PDB entry 7LN6 | electron microscopy, 3.58 A resolution | chains E and F of the 7 polymer chains in the assembly

[Chain E (and F)]
Protein: Transitional endoplasmic reticulum ATPase
Source organism: Homo sapiens
Notes: EC 3.6.4.6; chain F of this document is another copy of the same molecule, construct and numbering; everything in this record applies to it too
UniProtKB: P55072 (TERA_HUMAN); residues 1-806 here = UniProt positions 1-806
Sequence (806 residues; numbered 1 to 806; the number before each row is that of its first residue):
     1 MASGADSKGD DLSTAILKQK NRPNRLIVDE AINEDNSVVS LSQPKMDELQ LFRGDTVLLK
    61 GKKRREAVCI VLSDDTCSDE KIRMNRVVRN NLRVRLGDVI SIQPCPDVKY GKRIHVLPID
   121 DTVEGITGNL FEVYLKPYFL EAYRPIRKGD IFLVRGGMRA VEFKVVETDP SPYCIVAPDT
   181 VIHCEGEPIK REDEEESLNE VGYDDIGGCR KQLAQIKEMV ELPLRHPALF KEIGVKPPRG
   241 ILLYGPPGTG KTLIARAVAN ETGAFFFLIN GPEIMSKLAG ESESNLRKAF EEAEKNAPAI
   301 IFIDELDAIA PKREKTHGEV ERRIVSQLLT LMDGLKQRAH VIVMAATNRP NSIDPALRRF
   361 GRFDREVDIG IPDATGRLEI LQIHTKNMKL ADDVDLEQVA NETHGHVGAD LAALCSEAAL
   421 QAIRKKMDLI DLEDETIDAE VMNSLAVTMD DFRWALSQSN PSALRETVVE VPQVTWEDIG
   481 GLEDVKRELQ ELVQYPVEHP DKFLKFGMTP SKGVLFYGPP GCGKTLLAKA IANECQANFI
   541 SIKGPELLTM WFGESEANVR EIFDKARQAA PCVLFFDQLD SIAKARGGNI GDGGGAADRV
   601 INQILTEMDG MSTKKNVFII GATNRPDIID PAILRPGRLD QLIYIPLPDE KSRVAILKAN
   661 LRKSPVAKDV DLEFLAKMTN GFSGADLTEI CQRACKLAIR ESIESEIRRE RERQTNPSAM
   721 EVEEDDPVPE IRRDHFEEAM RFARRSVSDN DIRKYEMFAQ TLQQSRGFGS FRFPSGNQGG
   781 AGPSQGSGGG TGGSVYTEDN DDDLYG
Disordered / not traced: 1-11, 715-726, 767-806 (chain F: 1-20, 463-471, 584-596, 715-726, 763-769, 776-806)
Differences from the reference sequence: engineered mutation Glu-232 (Ala in P55072), Gln-578 (Glu in P55072)
Ion coordination: Mg2+: Thr-525 (together with ATP)
Residues lining bound ligands:
  - ATP (adenosine-5'-triphosphate), molecule 1: Asp-205, Ile-206, Gly-207, Cys-209, Pro-246, Pro-247, Gly-248, Thr-249, Gly-250, Lys-251, Thr-252, Leu-253, Arg-256, Glu-305, Asn-348, Ile-380, His-384, Gly-408, Ala-409
  - ATP, molecule 2: Asp-478, Ile-479, Gly-480, Leu-482, Pro-519, Pro-520, Gly-521, Cys-522, Gly-523, Lys-524, Thr-525, Leu-526, Gln-578, Asn-624, Ile-656, Asn-660, Gly-684, Ala-685, Thr-688
Swiss-Prot annotation at these positions:
  - region: Thr-797 to Gly-806 (Interaction with UBXN6)
  - motif: Asp-802 to Gly-806 (PIM motif)
  - binding site (ATP): Pro-247 to Leu-253, Asn-348, His-384, Gly-521 to Leu-526
  - modified residue: Ala-2 (N-acetylalanine), Ser-3 (Phosphoserine), Ser-7 (Phosphoserine), Ser-13 (Phosphoserine), Ser-37 (Phosphoserine), Lys-315 (N6,N6,N6-trimethyllysine), Thr-436 (Phosphothreonine), Ser-462 (Phosphoserine), Lys-502 (N6-acetyllysine), Lys-505 (N6-acetyllysine), Lys-668 (N6-acetyllysine), Ser-702 (Phosphoserine), Lys-754 (N6-acetyllysine), Ser-770 (Phosphoserine), Ser-775 (Phosphoserine), Ser-787 (Phosphoserine), Tyr-805 (Phosphotyrosine)
  - cross-link (Glycyl lysine isopeptide (Lys-Gly)): Lys-8 (interchain with G-Cter in SUMO2), Lys-18 (interchain with G-Cter in SUMO2)
  - natural variant: Arg-95 (R95G: In IBMPFD1), Gly-97 (G97E: In CMT2Y), Ile-126 (I126F: In IBMPFD1; uncertain significance), Arg-155 (R155C: In IBMPFD1; R155H: In FTDALS6 and IBMPFD1; R155L: In IBMPFD1; R155P: In IBMPFD1; R155S: In IBMPFD1), Arg-159 (R159G: In FTDALS6; R159H: In IBMPFD1), Ala-160 (A160T: In IBMPFD1; uncertain significance), Glu-185 (E185K: In CMT2Y), Arg-191 (R191Q: In FTDALS6 and IBMPFD1), Leu-198 (L198W: In IBMPFD1), Glu-232 (A232E: In IBMPFD1; this construct carries the variant), Ile-254 (I254F: In IBMPFD1; uncertain significance), Ile-369 (I369T: In IBMPFD1; uncertain significance), 2 further natural variant entries in UniProt
  - mutagenesis: Phe-52 to Asp-55 (Abolishes interaction with NPLOC4; when associated with A-110), Arg-53 (R53A: Minor effect on affinity for ATP and ADP), Arg-86 (R86A: Strongly increased affinity for ATP. Strongly reduced affinity for ADP), Tyr-110 (Y110A: Abolishes interaction with NPLOC4; when associated with 52-A--A-55), Arg-113 to His-115 (Severely reduced binding to DERL1), Phe-131 (F131R: Severely reduced binding to DERL1), Leu-140 (L140D: Severely reduced binding to DERL1), Asp-179 (D179R: No effect on binding to DERL1), His-183 (H183W: Severely reduced binding to DERL1), Lys-251 (K251Q: Impairs ERAD degradation of HMGCR and does not inhibit interaction with RHBDD1; when associated with Q-524), Glu-305 (E305Q: Defect in ubiquitin-dependent protein degradation by the proteasome; when associated with Q-578), Lys-312 (K312A: Does not affect methylation by VCPKMT), 7 further mutagenesis entries in UniProt
What the authors report for this chain:
  - mutagenesis - L464A: decreased catalytic activity
  - mutagenesis - W551A/F552A, R599A: abolished catalytic activity
  - mutagenesis - I590A/D592A: unchanged catalytic activity
  - disease-associated variants - A232E: increased catalytic activity (citing earlier work)
  - mutagenesis - E578Q: decreased catalytic activity (citing earlier work)

[Chain E / chain F interface]
Pairs across the interface (51):
  Ile-16(E) with Met-427(F), hydrophobic
  Lys-20(E) with Asp-428(F); Ile-430(F); Leu-432(F)
  Arg-22(E) with Ile-430(F); Asp-431(F), salt bridge
  Arg-25(E) with Asp-431(F), salt bridge
  Lys-217(E) with Leu-432(F)
  Glu-218(E) with Leu-420(F); Arg-424(F), salt bridge
  Leu-222(E) with Ile-423(F), hydrophobic; Leu-432(F), hydrophobic
  His-226(E) with Leu-432(F); Asp-434(F), hydrogen bond (side chain-backbone); Glu-435(F); Thr-436(F); Ile-437(F)
  Leu-229(E) with Ile-423(F), hydrophobic; Ile-430(F), hydrophobic; Ile-437(F), hydrophobic
  Lys-231(E) with Glu-195(F), salt bridge
  Ile-233(E) with Met-388(F); Lys-389(F); Ala-419(F), hydrophobic; Leu-445(F), hydrophobic
  Val-235(E) with Met-388(F), hydrophobic; Ala-419(F), hydrophobic
  Gly-280(E) with Leu-278(F)
  Arg-313(E) with Ala-308(F)
  Glu-314(E) with His-317(F)
  Thr-316(E) with His-317(F), hydrogen bond (backbone-side chain)
  His-317(E) with His-317(F)
  Glu-319(E) with Gly-318(F); Glu-319(F)
  Arg-322(E) with Gly-318(F); Glu-321(F), salt bridge
  Arg-323(E) with Met-275(F); Ser-276(F); Lys-277(F); Leu-278(F); Ala-279(F)
  Ser-326(E) with Pro-272(F); Met-275(F); Ser-276(F)
  Gln-327(E) with Ser-276(F), hydrogen bond
  Thr-330(E) with Pro-272(F); Glu-273(F)
  Phe-360(E) with Ala-409(F); Ala-412(F), hydrophobic; Ala-413(F)
  Arg-362(E) with Glu-305(F), salt bridge
Also at the interface, not in a pair above, chain E (32 interface residues in all): Leu-12, Ser-13, Arg-225, Phe-230, Glu-283, Arg-287, Leu-329
Also at the interface, not in a pair above, chain F (42 interface residues in all): Val-320, Arg-349, Asn-387, Cys-415, Ser-416, Ala-422, Leu-429, Glu-433, Trp-454

[In short]
32 residues of chain E face 42 of chain F across their interface; the contacts include 3 hydrogen bonds and 6
salt bridges. Polar contacts include Arg-22(E)/Asp-431(F), Arg-25(E)/Asp-431(F) and Glu-218(E)/Arg-424(F).
From the paper: L464A and E578Q of chain E reduce catalytic activity; W551A/F552A and R599A of chain E abolish
catalytic activity; 6 substitutions were tested in all.
Both chains are Transitional endoplasmic reticulum ATPase (Homo sapiens). Entry 7LN6 (Cryo-EM structure of
human p97 in complex with Npl4/Ufd1 and polyubiquitinated Ub-Eos (CHAPSO, Class 2, Open ...) was determined by
electron microscopy (same publication as 7LMZ, 7LN0, 7LN1, 7LN2, 7LN3, 7LN4 and 7LN5).
